PDB entry 3VTP | X-ray diffraction, 1.90 A resolution | chains C and D

== Chain C ==
Name: Transmembrane protein gp41
Notes: fragment: N-peptide
Reference sequence: P03377 (ENV_HV1BR); residues 550-590 here correspond to UniProt positions 555-595 (UniProt number = residue number + 5)
Sequence (43 residues; numbered 549 to 591; the number before each row is that of its first residue):
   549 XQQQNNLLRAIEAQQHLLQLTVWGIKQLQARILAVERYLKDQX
Modified / non-standard residues: ACE (acetyl group) at position 549; NH2 (amino group) at position 591
Differences from the reference sequence: acetylation (549); amidation (591)

== Chain D ==
Name: Transmembrane protein gp41
Notes: fragment: nhr
Reference sequence: P03377 (ENV_HV1BR); residues 626-661 here correspond to UniProt positions 631-666 (UniProt number = residue number + 5)
Sequence (38 residues; each row starts with the number of its first residue):
   625 XMTWMEWDREINNYTSLIHSLIEESQNQQEKNEQELLX
Not modelled in the structure: 653-662
Modified / non-standard residues: ACE (acetyl group) at position 625; NH2 (amino group) at position 662
Differences from the reference sequence: acetylation (625); amidation (662)
Reported in the primary citation:
  - contacts within the chain: Thr627-Glu630 (hydrogen bond)
  - mutagenesis - M626A, T627A: decreased stability

== Chain C / chain D interface ==
Pairs across the interface (15; chain C residue first):
  Leu556(C) - Ser649(D)
  Leu556(C) - Gln650(D)
  Ile559(C) - Ile646(D)  hydrophobic
  Glu560(C) - Gln650(D)  hydrogen bond
  Gln563(C) - Thr639(D)
  Gln563(C) - Ile642(D)
  Gln563(C) - His643(D)
  Gln567(C) - Thr639(D)
  Gln567(C) - His643(D)  hydrogen bond
  Val570(C) - Trp631(D)  hydrophobic
  Ile573(C) - Trp628(D)  hydrophobic
  Ile573(C) - Trp631(D)  hydrophobic
  Lys574(C) - Trp631(D)
  Lys574(C) - Asp632(D)  salt bridge
  Gln577(C) - Trp628(D)
Other interface residues (no listed pair), chain D (10 interface residues in all): Ile635

== Summary ==
Chain C and chain D form an interface of 9 and 10 residues respectively; the contacts include 2 hydrogen bonds
and 1 salt bridge. Among the polar pairs are Lys574(C)-Asp632(D), Glu560(C)-Gln650(D) and Gln567(C)-His643(D).
The paper reports that M626A and T627A of chain D reduce stability; contacts within the chain involving
Thr627(D) and Glu630(D).
Chain C is Transmembrane protein gp41 and chain D is Transmembrane protein gp41; the structure, HIV fusion
inhibitor MT-C34, was determined by X-ray diffraction.
